Entry 8E9H (electron microscopy, 2.70 A resolution); this record covers chains B and I of the 15 polymer chains in the assembly.

# Chain B
Protein: NADH-quinone oxidoreductase subunit B
From: Mycolicibacterium smegmatis MC2 155
Notes: EC 7.1.1.-
UniProtKB: A0QU35 (NUOB_MYCS2); numbering as in UniProt (aligned over 1-184)
Chain sequence (184 residues; row label = number of the first residue in the row):
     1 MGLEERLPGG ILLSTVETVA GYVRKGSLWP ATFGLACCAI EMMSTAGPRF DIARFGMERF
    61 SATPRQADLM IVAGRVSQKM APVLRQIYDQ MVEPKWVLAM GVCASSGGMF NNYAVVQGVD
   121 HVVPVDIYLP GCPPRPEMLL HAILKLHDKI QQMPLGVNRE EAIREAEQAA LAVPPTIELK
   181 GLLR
Disordered / not traced: 1
Ion coordination: 4Fe-4S cluster Fe: Cys37, Cys38, Cys103, Cys132
Ligand contacts:
  - menaquinone-9 (MQ9): Trp29, Ala31, Thr32, Phe33, Gly34, Leu35, Ala36, Ala39, Ile40, Met42, Met43, Ala46, Glu58, Arg59, Phe60
  - 4Fe-4S cluster (SF4): Ala36, Cys37, Cys38, Gly74, Arg75, Gly101, Val102, Cys103, Phe110, Gly131, Cys132, Pro133

# Chain I
Protein: NADH-quinone oxidoreductase subunit I
From: Mycolicibacterium smegmatis MC2 155
UniProtKB: A0QU28 (NUOI_MYCS2); numbering as in UniProt (aligned over 1-180)
Chain sequence (180 residues; numbered 1 to 180; the number before each row is that of its first residue):
     1 MPKFLDALAG FAVTLGSMFK KPITEGYPEK PGPVAPRYHG RHQLNRYPDG LEKCIGCELC
    61 AWACPADAIY VEGADNTADE RYSPGERYGR VYQINYLRCI GCGLCIEACP TRALTMTTEY
   121 EMADDNRADL IWGKDKLLAP LQEGMQAPPH DMAPGKTDDD YYLGNVTPIT PVPSGTEDAR
Disordered / not traced: 1-3, 169-180
Ion coordination: 4Fe-4S cluster Fe site 1: His42, Cys64, Cys99, Cys102, Cys105; 4Fe-4S cluster Fe site 2: Cys54, Cys57, Cys60, Cys109
Ligand contacts:
  - 4Fe-4S cluster (SF4), molecule 1: His42, Cys64, Pro65, Ala66, Ala68, Ile69, Ile94, Cys99, Ile100, Gly101, Cys102, Gly103, Leu104, Cys105, Met116
  - 4Fe-4S cluster (SF4), molecule 2: Leu44, Lys53, Cys54, Ile55, Gly56, Cys57, Glu58, Leu59, Cys60, Val71, Tyr92, Cys109, Pro110, Thr111, Ala113, Leu114

# How chain B and chain I interact
Pairs across the interface (64):
  Pro48(B) - Ile23(I)  hydrophobic
  Pro48(B) - Thr24(I)
  Arg49(B) - Ile23(I)
  Arg49(B) - Thr24(I)
  Arg49(B) - Glu25(I)  salt bridge
  Phe50(B) - Thr24(I)
  Phe50(B) - Glu25(I)
  Asp51(B) - Thr24(I)
  Arg54(B) - Glu25(I)
  Arg54(B) - Tyr27(I)  hydrogen bond (side chain-backbone)
  Val102(B) - Tyr96(I)
  Val102(B) - Leu97(I)
  Val102(B) - Cys99(I)
  Ser105(B) - Leu97(I)
  Ser105(B) - Arg127(I)  hydrogen bond (backbone-side chain)
  Ser106(B) - Leu97(I)  hydrogen bond (side chain-backbone)
  Ser106(B) - Arg98(I)  hydrogen bond (backbone-side chain)
  Ser106(B) - Arg127(I)
  Gly107(B) - Arg98(I)
  Gly108(B) - Leu97(I)
  Gly108(B) - Arg98(I)  hydrogen bond (backbone-side chain)
  Met109(B) - Ala66(I)  hydrophobic
  Met109(B) - Ile100(I)  hydrophobic
  Asn111(B) - Arg98(I)
  Gln117(B) - Arg98(I)  hydrogen bond
  Asp120(B) - Arg127(I)  salt bridge
  Asp126(B) - Asp125(I)
  Ile127(B) - Asp124(I)
  Ile127(B) - Asp125(I)
  Tyr128(B) - Ala123(I)
  Tyr128(B) - Asp124(I)  hydrogen bond (backbone-backbone)
  Tyr128(B) - Asp125(I)
  Tyr128(B) - Asn126(I)
  Tyr128(B) - Arg127(I)
  Tyr128(B) - Leu130(I)  hydrophobic
  Leu129(B) - Met122(I)
  Pro130(B) - Tyr96(I)
  Pro130(B) - Met122(I)
  Pro130(B) - Leu130(I)  hydrophobic
  Cys132(B) - Ile100(I)  hydrophobic
  Arg135(B) - Val34(I)
  Arg135(B) - Tyr38(I)
  Arg135(B) - Tyr120(I)
  Glu137(B) - Tyr27(I)
  Glu137(B) - Tyr120(I)
  Met138(B) - Tyr38(I)
  Met138(B) - Tyr120(I)
  Leu140(B) - Tyr27(I)  hydrophobic
  His141(B) - Tyr27(I)
  His141(B) - Glu121(I)  salt bridge
  His141(B) - Met122(I)
  Ala142(B) - Ala123(I)  hydrophobic
  Leu144(B) - Pro28(I)  hydrophobic
  Lys145(B) - Ala123(I)
  Lys145(B) - Asp124(I)
  Thr176(B) - Ala128(I)
  Gly181(B) - Val91(I)
  Leu182(B) - Arg90(I)  hydrogen bond (backbone-side chain)
  Leu182(B) - Val91(I)
  Leu183(B) - Tyr70(I)  hydrophobic
  Leu183(B) - Glu72(I)
  Leu183(B) - Val91(I)
  Arg184(B) - Glu72(I)  hydrogen bond (backbone-side chain)
  Arg184(B) - Gly73(I)  hydrogen bond (side chain-backbone)
Other interface residues (no listed pair), chain B (36 interface residues in all): Phe55, Gly118, Gly131
Other interface residues (no listed pair), chain I (34 interface residues in all): Gly26, Glu29, Pro33, Pro65, Ala74, Asp75

# Overview
The interface between chain B and chain I involves 36 residues on one side and 34 on the other; the contacts
include 10 hydrogen bonds and 3 salt bridges. Polar contacts include Arg49(B)-Glu25(I), Asp120(B)-Arg127(I)
and His141(B)-Glu121(I). Ligands of chain B: 4Fe-4S cluster and menaquinone-9.
Here chain B is NADH-quinone oxidoreductase subunit B and chain I is NADH-quinone oxidoreductase subunit I,
both from Mycolicibacterium smegmatis MC2 155. Entry 8E9H (Mycobacterial respiratory complex I, fully-inserted
quinone) was determined by electron microscopy (same publication as 8E9G and 8E9I).
